PDB entry 3O5A | X-ray diffraction, 1.72 A resolution | chains A and B

[Chain A]
Molecule: Periplasmic nitrate reductase
Organism: Ralstonia eutropha
Notes: EC 1.7.99.4
UniProtKB: P39185 (NAPA_RALEH); residues 1-802 here correspond to UniProt positions 30-831 (UniProt number = residue number + 29)
Sequence (802 residues; row label = number of the first residue in the row):
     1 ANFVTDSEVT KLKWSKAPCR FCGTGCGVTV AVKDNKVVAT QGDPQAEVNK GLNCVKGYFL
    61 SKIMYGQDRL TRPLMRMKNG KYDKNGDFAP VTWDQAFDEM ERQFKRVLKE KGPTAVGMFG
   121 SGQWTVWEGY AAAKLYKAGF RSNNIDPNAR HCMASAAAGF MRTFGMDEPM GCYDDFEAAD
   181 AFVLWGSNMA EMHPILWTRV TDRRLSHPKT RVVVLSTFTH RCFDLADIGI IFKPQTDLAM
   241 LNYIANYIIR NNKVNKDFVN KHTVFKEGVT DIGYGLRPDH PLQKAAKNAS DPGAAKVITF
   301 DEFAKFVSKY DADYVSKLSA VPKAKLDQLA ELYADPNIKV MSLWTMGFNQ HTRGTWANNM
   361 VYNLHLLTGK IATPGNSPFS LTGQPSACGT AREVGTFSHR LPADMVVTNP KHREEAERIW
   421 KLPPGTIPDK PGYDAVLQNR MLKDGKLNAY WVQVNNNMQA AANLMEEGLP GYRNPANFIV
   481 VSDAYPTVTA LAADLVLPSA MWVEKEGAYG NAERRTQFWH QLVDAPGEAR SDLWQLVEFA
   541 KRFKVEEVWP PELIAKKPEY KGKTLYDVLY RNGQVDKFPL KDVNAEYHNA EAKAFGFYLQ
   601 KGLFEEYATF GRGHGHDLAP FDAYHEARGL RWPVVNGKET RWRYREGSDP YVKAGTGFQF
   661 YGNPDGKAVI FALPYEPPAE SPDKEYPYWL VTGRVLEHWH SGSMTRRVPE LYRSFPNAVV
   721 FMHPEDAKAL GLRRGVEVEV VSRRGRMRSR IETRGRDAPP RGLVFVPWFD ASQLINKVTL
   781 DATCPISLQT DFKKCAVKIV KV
Unresolved in the structure: 1-10
Modified / non-standard residues: Cys784 (cysteinesulfonic acid; OCS)
Ion coordination: 4Fe-4S cluster Fe: Cys19, Cys22, Cys26, Cys54; dioxothiomolybdenum(VI) ion: Cys152 (together with molybdopterin guanosine dinucleotide)
Residues lining bound ligands:
  - heme c (HEC): Leu52, Asn53, Tyr58
  - molybdopterin guanosine dinucleotide (MGD; 2-amino-5,6-dimercapto-7-methyl-3,7,8a,9-tetrahydro-8-oxa-1,3,9,10-tetraaza-anthracen-4-one guanosine dinucleotide), molecule 1: Arg20, Gln123, Asn148, His151, Cys152, Met346, Gln350, Gln384, Gln453, Val454, Asn455, Asn456, Asn457, Ala460, Ser482, Asp483, Ala484, Tyr485, Thr487, Ser499, Ala500, Met501, Trp502, Lys505, Asp532, Thr692, Gly693, Arg694, Trp699, His700, Ser701, Ser703, Met704, Trp768, Ile775, Asn776, Thr779, Phe792, Lys793
  - molybdopterin guanosine dinucleotide (MGD), molecule 2: Cys22, Lys56, Cys152, Trp185, Gly186, Ser187, Asn188, Glu191, Met192, His193, Leu215, Ser216, Thr217, Phe218, His220, Phe232, Pro234, Gln235, Asp237, Thr345, Met346, Gly347, Phe348, His351, Gly383, Gln384, Val691, Thr692, Gly693, Arg694, Val695, Leu696, His698, Trp699, His700, Phe765, Lys793, Lys794
  - 4Fe-4S cluster (SF4): Cys19, Phe21, Cys22, Thr24, Gly25, Cys26, Asn53, Cys54, Lys56, Gly57, Pro194, Ile195
Curated features (UniProtKB/Swiss-Prot):
  - binding site ([4Fe-4S] cluster): Cys19, Cys22, Cys26, Cys54
  - binding site (Mo-bis(molybdopterin guanine dinucleotide)): Lys56, Gln123, Asn148, Cys152, Trp185 to Met192, Ser216 to His220, Gln235 to Asp237, Met346, Gln350, Asn456, Ser482, Asp483, Lys505, Asp532, Thr692 to Ser701, Asn776, Lys793
  - binding site (substrate): Trp768

[Chain B]
Molecule: Diheme cytochrome c napB
Organism: Ralstonia eutropha
Notes: EC 1.9.6.1
UniProtKB: P39186 (NAPB_RALEH); residues 0-134 here correspond to UniProt positions 35-169 (UniProt number = residue number + 35)
Sequence (135 residues; numbered 0 to 134; the number before each row is that of its first residue; numbering starts at 0):
     0 QGLVDAMRGP TAIANEPRAP LLYPTENKDI RRTRNYTMQP PTIPHKIDGY QLDKDFNRCM
    60 FCHARTRTEE TQAIPVSITH YMDRDNNVLA DVSPRRYFCT QCHVPQADTK PLIGNNFVDV
   120 DTILKRRPGA KGAAK
Unresolved in the structure: 0, 28-36, 66-71, 124-134
Covalently attached groups: heme c (HEC) linked to Cys58, Cys61, Cys98, Cys101
Ion coordination: heme c Fe site 1: His44, His62; heme c Fe site 2: His79, His102
Residues lining bound ligands:
  - heme c (HEC), molecule 1: Met37, Gln38, Pro39, Pro40, Asn56, Met59, His62, Ile73, Pro74, Val75, Ser76, Thr78, His79, Val91, Arg94, Arg95, Tyr96, Phe97, His102
  - heme c (HEC), molecule 2: Pro40, Thr41, Ile42, Pro43, His44, Ile46, Tyr49, Arg57, His62, Ala72, Ile73, His102
Curated features (UniProtKB/Swiss-Prot):
  - binding site (heme c): His44, Cys58, Cys61, His62, His79, Cys98, Cys101, His102

[Chain A / chain B interface]
Pairs across the interface - 125 pairs, chain A then chain B:
  Leu12(A) with Val119(B), hydrophobic
  Lys36(A) with Asn115(B), hydrogen bond (side chain-backbone); Val117(B)
  Val38(A) with Val117(B); Asp118(B); Val119(B), hydrogen bond (backbone-backbone)
  Ala39(A) with Val119(B), hydrophobic
  Glu47(A) with Arg83(B), salt bridge
  Val48(A) with Arg83(B), hydrogen bond (backbone-side chain)
  Asn49(A) with Arg94(B), hydrogen bond (backbone-side chain)
  Lys50(A) with Arg83(B); Arg94(B), hydrogen bond (backbone-side chain)
  Leu52(A) with Arg94(B); Arg95(B)
  Asn53(A) with Cys101(B), hydrogen bond (backbone-side chain)
  Cys54(A) with Gln100(B)
  Val55(A) with Gln100(B), hydrogen bond (backbone-backbone); Cys101(B); Val103(B), hydrophobic
  Tyr58(A) with Pro39(B); Cys101(B), hydrophobic
  Phe59(A) with Gln38(B)
  Lys62(A) with Gln38(B); Asn114(B), hydrogen bond (backbone-side chain); Phe116(B)
  Tyr65(A) with Asn114(B); Asn115(B), hydrogen bond (backbone-backbone); Phe116(B)
  Gly66(A) with Gly113(B); Asn114(B)
  Gln67(A) with Ile112(B); Gly113(B), hydrogen bond (backbone-backbone); Asn115(B), hydrogen bond
  Asp68(A) with Ile112(B)
  Leu74(A) with Leu2(B), hydrophobic
  Phe88(A) with Gly1(B), hydrogen bond (backbone-backbone); Leu2(B), hydrophobic
  Pro194(A) with Gln100(B)
  Trp197(A) with Gln100(B)
  Thr198(A) with Gln100(B)
  Arg199(A) with Arg83(B)
  Thr201(A) with Pro93(B); Phe97(B)
  Asp202(A) with Pro93(B); Arg94(B)
  Arg204(A) with Lys53(B)
  Ser206(A) with Pro93(B)
  Arg221(A) with Thr99(B)
  Asp224(A) with Leu51(B); Asp52(B); Lys53(B), hydrogen bond (backbone-backbone); Phe97(B)
  Leu225(A) with Lys53(B), hydrogen bond (backbone-side chain)
  Ala226(A) with Lys53(B)
  Asp227(A) with Lys53(B), salt bridge
  Leu464(A) with Ile12(B), hydrophobic
  Met465(A) with Ala13(B)
  Leu469(A) with Ala13(B), hydrophobic
  Pro486(A) with Leu2(B), hydrophobic; Val3(B); Asp4(B)
  Thr487(A) with Asp4(B)
  Val488(A) with Asp4(B), hydrogen bond (backbone-side chain); Arg7(B); Ile12(B)
  Ala490(A) with Leu2(B), hydrophobic
  Leu491(A) with Leu2(B); Asp4(B)
  Ala492(A) with Ile12(B), hydrophobic
  Leu696(A) with Thr99(B); Gln100(B)
  Glu697(A) with Val103(B)
  Arg706(A) with Met6(B), hydrogen bond (side chain-backbone); Leu111(B)
  Arg707(A) with Asp4(B), salt bridge; Met6(B); Ile112(B); Asn114(B), hydrogen bond (backbone-side chain)
  Pro709(A) with Pro110(B), hydrophobic; Asn114(B)
  Glu710(A) with Gln105(B), hydrogen bond (backbone-side chain)
  Tyr712(A) with Tyr22(B); Thr108(B); Lys109(B); Pro110(B), hydrophobic; Leu111(B), hydrophobic
  Arg713(A) with Glu25(B), salt bridge; Gln105(B); Ala106(B), hydrogen bond (backbone-backbone); Thr108(B), hydrogen bond (side chain-backbone)
  Ser714(A) with Val103(B); Pro104(B); Gln105(B)
  Pro716(A) with Tyr22(B), hydrophobic; Ala106(B), hydrophobic
  Asn717(A) with Pro19(B); Tyr22(B)
  Val719(A) with Leu21(B), hydrophobic
  Arg734(A) with Leu21(B)
  Gly735(A) with Leu21(B)
  Glu737(A) with Arg17(B); Ala18(B), hydrogen bond (side chain-backbone)
  Glu739(A) with Glu15(B)
  Arg746(A) with Glu15(B)
  Met747(A) with Glu15(B)
  Arg748(A) with Glu15(B); Pro16(B); Arg17(B)
  Arg750(A) with Ala18(B), hydrogen bond (side chain-backbone); Pro19(B), hydrogen bond (side chain-backbone); Leu20(B); Leu21(B)
  Ile751(A) with Leu21(B)
  Ala771(A) with Asp4(B); Met6(B); Arg7(B), hydrogen bond (backbone-side chain)
  Ser772(A) with Met6(B); Arg7(B); Pro16(B)
  Gln773(A) with Ala18(B)
  Leu774(A) with Arg7(B); Ile12(B), hydrophobic
  Lys777(A) with Ile12(B), hydrogen bond (side chain-backbone); Ala13(B); Asn14(B), hydrogen bond (side chain-backbone)
Other interface residues (no listed pair), chain A (81 interface residues in all): Lys33, Val37, Ser61, Leu70, Ala190, Leu205, Met458, Val496, Gly702, Val708, Ser749, Asp770
Other interface residues (no listed pair), chain B (52 interface residues in all): Ala5, Thr41, Tyr96, Asp107, Ile122

[Summary]
81 residues of chain A face 52 of chain B across their interface; the contacts include 26 hydrogen bonds and 4
salt bridges. Polar contacts include Glu47(A)-Arg83(B), Asp227(A)-Lys53(B) and Arg707(A)-Asp4(B). Bound to
chain A: 4Fe-4S cluster, molybdopterin guanosine dinucleotide and heme c.
Chain A is Periplasmic nitrate reductase and chain B is Diheme cytochrome c napB, both from Ralstonia
eutropha; the structure, Crystal Structure of partially reduced Periplasmic Nitrate Reductase from Cupriavidus
necator using Ionic Liquids, was determined by X-ray diffraction together with 3ML1 from the same study.
